Entry 8CMI (X-ray diffraction, 2.60 A resolution); this record covers chains A and B of the 3 polymer chains in the assembly.

Chain A:
Molecule: HLA class II histocompatibility antigen, DR alpha chain
From: Homo sapiens
UniProt: P01903 (DRA_HUMAN); residues 1-182 here correspond to UniProt positions 26-207 (UniProt number = residue number + 25)
Sequence (183 residues; numbered 0 to 182; the number before each row is that of its first residue; numbering starts at 0):
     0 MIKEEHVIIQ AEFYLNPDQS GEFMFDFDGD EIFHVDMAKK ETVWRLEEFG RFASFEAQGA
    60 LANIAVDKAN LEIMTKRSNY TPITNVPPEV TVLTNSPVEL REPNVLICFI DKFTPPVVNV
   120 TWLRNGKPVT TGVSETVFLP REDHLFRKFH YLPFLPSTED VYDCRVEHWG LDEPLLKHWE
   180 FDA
Cystine bridges: Cys107-Cys163
Construct notes: initiating methionine (0)

Chain B:
Molecule: Human leukocyte antigen DR beta chain allotype DR1 (DRB1*0101)
From: Homo sapiens
Sequence (194 residues; numbered -3 to 190; the number before each row is that of its first residue; numbers below 1 keep their minus sign (Met-3 is residue -3)):
    -3 MGSMGDTRPR FLWQLKFECH FFNGTERVRL LERCIYNQEE SVRFDSDVGE YRAVTELGRP
    57 DAEYWNSQKD LLEQRRAAVD TYCRHNYGVG ESFTVQRRVE PKVTVYPSKT QPLQHHNLLV
   117 CSVSGFYPGS IEVRWFRNGQ EEKAGVVSTG LIQNGDWTFQ TLVMLETVPR SGEVYTCQVE
   177 HPSVTSPLTV EWRA
Unresolved in the structure: -3 to -1
Cystine bridges: Cys15-Cys79, Cys117-Cys173
Reported in the primary citation:
  - binding site for Spike protein S2': Asn82

Chain A / chain B interface:
Contacting residue pairs - 108 pairs, chain A then chain B:
  Ile1(A) - Asn19(B)
  Lys2(A) - Asn19(B)  hydrogen bond (backbone-side chain)
  Glu4(A) - His16(B)  salt bridge
  Glu4(A) - Phe17(B)
  Glu4(A) - Phe18(B)
  His5(A) - Cys15(B)
  His5(A) - His16(B)
  His5(A) - Phe17(B)  hydrogen bond (backbone-backbone)
  His5(A) - Val91(B)
  Val6(A) - Cys15(B)
  Val6(A) - His16(B)
  Ile7(A) - Phe13(B)
  Ile7(A) - Glu14(B)
  Ile7(A) - Cys15(B)  hydrogen bond (backbone-backbone)
  Ile8(A) - Phe13(B)
  Ile8(A) - Glu14(B)
  Gln9(A) - Leu11(B)
  Gln9(A) - Lys12(B)
  Gln9(A) - Phe13(B)  hydrogen bond (backbone-backbone)
  Gln9(A) - Tyr78(B)  hydrogen bond
  Ala10(A) - Leu11(B)
  Glu11(A) - Gln10(B)
  Glu11(A) - Leu11(B)  hydrogen bond (backbone-backbone)
  Glu11(A) - Phe13(B)
  Phe12(A) - Leu8(B)  hydrophobic
  Phe12(A) - Trp9(B)
  Phe12(A) - Gln10(B)
  Tyr13(A) - Phe7(B)
  Tyr13(A) - Leu8(B)
  Tyr13(A) - Trp9(B)  hydrogen bond (backbone-backbone)
  Leu14(A) - Arg6(B)
  Leu14(A) - Phe7(B)
  Asn15(A) - Pro5(B)
  Asn15(A) - Arg6(B)
  Asn15(A) - Phe7(B)  hydrogen bond (backbone-backbone)
  Pro16(A) - Arg4(B)
  Pro16(A) - Pro5(B)
  Pro16(A) - Arg6(B)
  Asp17(A) - Arg6(B)  salt bridge
  Phe24(A) - Tyr78(B)
  Phe24(A) - Asn82(B)
  Phe26(A) - Thr90(B)
  Phe26(A) - Val91(B)
  Phe26(A) - Tyr123(B)
  Phe26(A) - Trp153(B)  hydrophobic
  Asp27(A) - Gln149(B)  hydrogen bond (backbone-side chain)
  Asp29(A) - Tyr123(B)
  Asp29(A) - Gln149(B)  hydrogen bond
  Asp29(A) - Gly151(B)
  Asp29(A) - Trp153(B)  hydrogen bond (side chain-backbone)
  Glu30(A) - Trp153(B)  hydrogen bond (backbone-side chain)
  Ile31(A) - Trp153(B)  hydrophobic
  Arg44(A) - Gly151(B)  hydrogen bond (side chain-backbone)
  Arg44(A) - Asp152(B)
  Arg44(A) - Trp153(B)
  Leu45(A) - Arg93(B)
  Leu45(A) - Trp153(B)
  Phe48(A) - Phe89(B)  hydrophobic
  Phe48(A) - Trp153(B)  hydrophobic
  Phe51(A) - Phe89(B)  hydrophobic
  Ala52(A) - Val85(B)  hydrophobic
  Asp66(A) - Trp9(B)
  Asn69(A) - Trp9(B)
  Leu70(A) - Phe7(B)
  Leu70(A) - Leu8(B)
  Leu70(A) - Trp9(B)  hydrophobic
  Met73(A) - Trp9(B)  hydrophobic
  Met73(A) - Tyr32(B)  hydrophobic
  Met73(A) - Leu53(B)  hydrophobic
  Met73(A) - Asp57(B)
  Thr74(A) - Phe7(B)
  Thr74(A) - Tyr32(B)
  Arg76(A) - Leu53(B)  hydrogen bond (side chain-backbone)
  Arg76(A) - Asp57(B)  salt bridge
  Ser77(A) - Tyr32(B)  hydrogen bond
  Tyr79(A) - Phe7(B)
  Thr80(A) - Phe7(B)
  Thr80(A) - Tyr32(B)  hydrogen bond (backbone-side chain)
  Thr80(A) - Asn33(B)  hydrogen bond (backbone-side chain)
  Pro81(A) - Pro5(B)  hydrophobic
  Pro81(A) - Arg6(B)
  Pro81(A) - Phe7(B)  hydrophobic
  Pro81(A) - Asn33(B)  hydrogen bond (backbone-side chain)
  Ile82(A) - Arg6(B)  hydrogen bond (backbone-backbone)
  Ile82(A) - Asn33(B)
  Val85(A) - Gln34(B)
  Thr93(A) - Gln156(B)
  Asn94(A) - Gln156(B)  hydrogen bond (backbone-side chain)
  Ser95(A) - Gln156(B)
  Pro96(A) - Tyr102(B)
  Pro96(A) - Ser118(B)
  Thr113(A) - Leu8(B)
  Pro115(A) - Leu8(B)
  Arg140(A) - Lys12(B)  hydrogen bond (backbone-side chain)
  Asp142(A) - Gln34(B)  hydrogen bond (backbone-side chain)
  His143(A) - Gln10(B)  hydrogen bond (backbone-side chain)
  His143(A) - Lys12(B)  hydrogen bond
  His143(A) - Arg29(B)
  His143(A) - Ile31(B)
  Leu144(A) - Gln34(B)
  Phe145(A) - Leu8(B)  hydrophobic
  Phe145(A) - Gln10(B)
  Phe148(A) - Asn150(B)
  Phe148(A) - Gly151(B)
  Tyr150(A) - Asn150(B)  hydrogen bond (side chain-backbone)
  Trp168(A) - Met0(B)
  Trp168(A) - Asp2(B)
  Trp168(A) - Arg6(B)
Other interface residues (no listed pair), chain A (61 interface residues in all): Met0, Glu3, Gly28, Leu92, Ile106, Pro114, Asn118, Pro139
Other interface residues (no listed pair), chain B (49 interface residues in all): Gly20, Glu36, Gly54, Pro56, Ser88, Ser120, Ile148, Leu158

Summary:
61 residues of chain A face 49 of chain B across their interface, with 25 hydrogen bonds and 3 salt bridges.
Polar contacts include Glu4(A)-His16(B), Asp17(A)-Arg6(B) and Arg76(A)-Asp57(B). The paper reports a binding
site for Spike protein S2' at Asn82(B).
Chain A is HLA class II histocompatibility antigen, DR alpha chain and chain B is Human leukocyte antigen DR
beta chain allotype DR1 (DRB1*0101), both from Homo sapiens; the structure, Human Leukocyte Antigen class II
allotype DR1 presenting SARS-CoV-2 Omicron (BA.1) Spike peptide S761-775, was determined by X-ray diffraction
(same publication as 8CMB, 8CMC, 8CMD, 8CME, 8CMF, 8CMG and 8CMH).
